Entry 8V2S (electron microscopy, 2.72 A resolution); this record covers chains A and B.

== Chain A ==
Protein: Charged multivesicular body protein 1b
Source organism: Homo sapiens
Reference sequence: Q7LBR1 (CHM1B_HUMAN); residue numbers follow UniProt; this construct covers 1-199
Amino-acid sequence (199 residues; each row starts with the number of its first residue):
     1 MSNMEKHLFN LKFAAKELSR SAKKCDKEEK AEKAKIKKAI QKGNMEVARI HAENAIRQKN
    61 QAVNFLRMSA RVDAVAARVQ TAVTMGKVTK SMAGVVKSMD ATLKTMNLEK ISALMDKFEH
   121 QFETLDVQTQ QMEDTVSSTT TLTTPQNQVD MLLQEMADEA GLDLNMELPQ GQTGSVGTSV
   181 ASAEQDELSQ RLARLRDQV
Not modelled in the structure: 171-185
Differences from the reference sequence: engineered mutation Val-136 (Met in Q7LBR1)
Swiss-Prot annotation at these positions:
  - region: Met-132 to Met-156 (Interaction with IST1), Gly-174 to Val-199 (Interaction with SPAST), Val-180 to Val-199 (Interaction with VTA1), Val-180 to Arg-196 (Interaction with VPS4A, MITD1 and STAMBP), Ala-183 to Val-199 (Interaction with VPS4B)
  - motif: Asp-186 to Arg-196 (MIT-interacting motif)
  - mutagenesis: Asp-158 to Glu-159 (Diminishes interaction with VPS4B), Thr-178 (T178R: Abolishes interaction with SPAST and no effect on interaction with VPS4A; when associated with R-181 and R-184), Ala-181 (A181R: Abolishes interaction with SPAScT and no effect on interaction with VPS4A; when associated with R-178 and R-184), Glu-184 (E184A: Decreases interaction with SPAST; E184R: Abolishes interaction with SPAST and no effect on interaction with VPS4A; when associated with R-178 and R-181), Leu-188 (L188A: Abolishes interaction with SPAST and VPS4A; when associated with A-192), Leu-192 (L192A: Abolishes interaction with SPAST and VPS4A; when associated with A-188; L192A: Abolishes interaction with VPS4B), Leu-195 (L195A: Abolishes interaction with VPS4B)

== Chain B ==
Protein: IST1 homolog
Source organism: Homo sapiens
Reference sequence: P53990 (IST1_HUMAN); residue numbers follow UniProt; this construct covers 1-364
Amino-acid sequence (364 residues; numbered 1 to 364; the number before each row is that of its first residue):
     1 MLGSGFKAER LRVNLRLVIN RLKLLEKKKT ELAQKARKEI ADYLAAGKDE RARIRVEHII
    61 REDYLVEAME ILELYCDLLL ARFGLIQSMK ELDSGLAESV STLIWAAPRL QSEVAELKIV
   121 ADQLCAKYSK EYGKLCRTNQ IGTVNDRLMH KLSVEAPPKI LVERYLIEIA KNYNVPYEPD
   181 SVVMAEAPPG VETDLIDVGF TDDVKKGGPG RGGSGGFTAP VGGPDGTVPM PMPMPMPSAN
   241 TPFSYPLPKG PSDFNGLPMG TYQAFPNIHP PQIPATPPSY ESVDDINADK NISSAQIVGP
   301 GPKPEASAKL PSRPADNYDN FVLPELPSVP DTLPTASAGA STSASEDIDF DDLSRRFEEL
   361 KKKT
Not modelled in the structure: 1-3, 188-364
Swiss-Prot annotation at these positions:
  - region: Ile-348 to Thr-364 (Interaction with VPS4A, VTA1, MITD1 STAMBP and USP8)
  - motif: Phe-321 to Thr-332 (Type-2 MIT-interacting motif), Asp-351 to Lys-361 (MIT-interacting motif)
  - modified residue: Ser-4 (Phosphoserine), Tyr-43 (Phosphotyrosine)
  - mutagenesis: Leu-323 (L323D: Diminishes interaction with VPS4A. Greatly diminishes interaction with VPS4A; when associated with A-353), Leu-326 (L326D: Diminishes interaction with VPS4A. Greatly diminishes interaction with VPS4A and abolishes interaction with VTA1; when associated with A-353. Greatly diminishes interaction with VPS4A ...), Leu-353 (L353A: Diminishes interaction with VPS4A. Greatly diminishes interaction with VPS4A and abolishes interaction with VTA1; when associated with D-326. Greatly diminishes interaction with VPS4A ...), Leu-360 to Lys-361 (Abolishes interaction with VTA1, MITD1 and USP8; diminishes interaction with VPS4A), Leu-360 (L360A: Diminishes interaction with VPS4A. Greatly diminishes interaction with VPS4A; when associated with D-326)

== Chain A / chain B interface ==
Contacting residue pairs - 23 pairs, chain A then chain B:
  Glu-119(A) with Lys-28(B), salt bridge
  Glu-123(A) with Leu-25(B); Lys-28(B), salt bridge
  Thr-124(A) with Arg-21(B)
  Val-127(A) with Arg-21(B)
  Gln-131(A) with Leu-17(B)
  Asp-186(A) with Gln-34(B)
  Leu-188(A) with Arg-37(B); Glu-168(B); Asn-172(B)
  Ser-189(A) with Gln-34(B)
  Arg-191(A) with Glu-168(B), salt bridge
  Leu-192(A) with Arg-37(B); Glu-168(B)
  Leu-195(A) with Leu-161(B); Arg-164(B); Tyr-165(B); Glu-168(B)
  Arg-196(A) with Asp-63(B), salt bridge; Tyr-64(B); Glu-67(B), salt bridge; Tyr-165(B), hydrogen bond
  Val-199(A) with Pro-158(B), hydrophobic
Interface residues without a listed pair, chain A (15 interface residues in all): His-120, Asp-126
Interface residues without a listed pair, chain B (20 interface residues in all): Asn-20, Leu-24, Ile-169, Lys-171, Tyr-173

== Overview ==
Chain A and chain B form an interface of 15 and 20 residues respectively, with 1 hydrogen bond and 5 salt
bridges. Among the polar pairs are Glu-119(A)/Lys-28(B), Glu-123(A)/Lys-28(B) and Arg-191(A)/Glu-168(B).
Chain A is Charged multivesicular body protein 1b and chain B is IST1 homolog, both from Homo sapiens; the
structure, CHMP1B/IST1 dsDNA bound copolymer, was determined by electron microscopy.
